Entry 4U2H (X-ray diffraction, 1.85 A resolution); this record covers chains A and B of the 4 polymer chains in the assembly.

Chain A (and B):
Name: CalE6
From: Micromonospora echinospora
Notes: EC 4.4.1.11; chain B of this document is another copy of the same molecule, construct and numbering; everything in this record applies to it too
Reference sequence: Q8KNG3 (Q8KNG3_MICEC); numbering as in UniProt (aligned over 1-381)
Amino-acid sequence (389 residues; row label = number of the first residue in the row):
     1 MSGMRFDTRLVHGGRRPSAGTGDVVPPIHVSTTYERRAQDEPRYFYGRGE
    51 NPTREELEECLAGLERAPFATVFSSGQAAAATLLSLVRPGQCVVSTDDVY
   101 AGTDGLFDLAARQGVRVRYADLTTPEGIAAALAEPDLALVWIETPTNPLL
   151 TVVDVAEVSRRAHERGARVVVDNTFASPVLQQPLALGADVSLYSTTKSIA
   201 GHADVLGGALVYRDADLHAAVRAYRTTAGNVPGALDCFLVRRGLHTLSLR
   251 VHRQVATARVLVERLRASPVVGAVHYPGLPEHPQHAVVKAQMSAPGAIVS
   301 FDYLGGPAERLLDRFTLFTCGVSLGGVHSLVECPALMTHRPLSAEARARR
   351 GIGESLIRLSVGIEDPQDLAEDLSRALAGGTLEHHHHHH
Disordered / not traced: 97-100, 339-352, 381-389 (chain B: 40-41, 97-98, 341-350, 380-389)
Construct notes: expression tag (382-389)

Chain A / chain B interface:
Contacting residue pairs - 91 pairs, chain A then chain B:
  Val30(A) - Ala203(B)
  Val30(A) - Asp204(B)
  Ser31(A) - Ala203(B)
  Thr32(A) - Thr196(B)
  Thr32(A) - Ala203(B)  hydrogen bond (backbone-backbone)
  Thr32(A) - Asp204(B)
  Thr32(A) - Val205(B)
  Thr33(A) - Val322(B)  hydrogen bond (side chain-backbone)
  Tyr34(A) - Cys320(B)
  Tyr34(A) - Gly321(B)
  Glu35(A) - Thr319(B)
  Glu35(A) - Cys320(B)  hydrogen bond (side chain-backbone)
  Arg36(A) - Cys320(B)  hydrogen bond (backbone-backbone)
  Arg37(A) - Leu312(B)  hydrogen bond (side chain-backbone)
  Arg37(A) - Asp313(B)  hydrogen bond (side chain-backbone)
  Arg37(A) - Phe315(B)  hydrogen bond (side chain-backbone)
  Arg37(A) - Phe318(B)
  Arg37(A) - Cys320(B)
  Phe45(A) - Val322(B)
  Tyr46(A) - Thr196(B)
  Tyr46(A) - Lys197(B)  hydrogen bond
  Tyr46(A) - Leu206(B)
  Tyr46(A) - Val322(B)  hydrophobic
  Tyr46(A) - Ser323(B)
  Gly47(A) - Leu206(B)
  Arg48(A) - Gln77(B)
  Arg48(A) - Leu206(B)
  Ser74(A) - Ser74(B)
  Ser74(A) - Gly229(B)  hydrogen bond (side chain-backbone)
  Ser74(A) - Asn230(B)
  Ser74(A) - Val231(B)
  Ser75(A) - Gly229(B)  hydrogen bond (side chain-backbone)
  Gln77(A) - Arg48(B)
  Gln77(A) - Thr227(B)  hydrogen bond (side chain-backbone)
  Gln77(A) - Ala228(B)
  Gln77(A) - Gly229(B)
  Ala78(A) - Ala228(B)  hydrogen bond (backbone-backbone)
  Ala78(A) - Gly229(B)
  Arg88(A) - Arg112(B)  hydrogen bond (side chain-backbone)
  Arg88(A) - Gln113(B)  hydrogen bond
  Gly105(A) - Thr227(B)
  Leu106(A) - Thr227(B)
  Leu109(A) - Tyr224(B)  hydrophobic
  Leu109(A) - Thr227(B)
  Gln113(A) - Gln113(B)
  Thr196(A) - Thr32(B)
  Thr196(A) - Tyr46(B)
  Lys197(A) - Tyr46(B)  hydrogen bond
  Ala203(A) - Ser31(B)
  Ala203(A) - Thr32(B)  hydrogen bond (backbone-backbone)
  Asp204(A) - Val30(B)
  Asp204(A) - Thr32(B)
  Val205(A) - Thr32(B)
  Leu206(A) - Thr32(B)
  Leu206(A) - Tyr46(B)
  Leu206(A) - Gly47(B)
  Leu206(A) - Arg48(B)
  Leu206(A) - Val231(B)  hydrophobic
  Tyr224(A) - Leu109(B)  hydrophobic
  Thr227(A) - Gln77(B)  hydrogen bond (backbone-side chain)
  Thr227(A) - Gly105(B)
  Thr227(A) - Leu106(B)
  Thr227(A) - Leu109(B)
  Ala228(A) - Gln77(B)
  Ala228(A) - Ala78(B)  hydrogen bond (backbone-backbone)
  Gly229(A) - Ser74(B)  hydrogen bond (backbone-side chain)
  Gly229(A) - Ser75(B)  hydrogen bond (backbone-side chain)
  Gly229(A) - Gln77(B)
  Gly229(A) - Ala78(B)
  Asn230(A) - Ser74(B)
  Val231(A) - Ser74(B)
  Val231(A) - Leu206(B)  hydrophobic
  Gly233(A) - Asp236(B)
  Leu235(A) - Leu239(B)  hydrophobic
  Asp236(A) - Gly233(B)
  Asp236(A) - Asp236(B)
  Leu239(A) - Leu235(B)  hydrophobic
  Leu312(A) - Arg37(B)  hydrogen bond (backbone-side chain)
  Asp313(A) - Arg37(B)
  Phe315(A) - Arg37(B)  hydrogen bond (backbone-side chain)
  Phe318(A) - Arg37(B)
  Thr319(A) - Glu35(B)
  Cys320(A) - Tyr34(B)
  Cys320(A) - Glu35(B)  hydrogen bond (backbone-side chain)
  Cys320(A) - Arg36(B)  hydrogen bond (backbone-backbone)
  Cys320(A) - Arg37(B)
  Gly321(A) - Tyr34(B)
  Val322(A) - Thr33(B)  hydrogen bond (backbone-side chain)
  Val322(A) - Phe45(B)
  Val322(A) - Tyr46(B)  hydrophobic
  Ser323(A) - Tyr46(B)
Other interface residues (no listed pair), chain A (50 interface residues in all): Ala81, Pro89, Thr226, Arg314
Other interface residues (no listed pair), chain B (49 interface residues in all): Ala81, Thr226, Arg314

Summary:
50 residues of chain A and 49 residues of chain B are in contact, with 25 hydrogen bonds. Polar contacts
include Thr33(A)-Val322(B), Glu35(A)-Cys320(B) and Arg37(A)-Leu312(B).
Both chains are CalE6 (Micromonospora echinospora). Entry 4U2H (The crystal structure of apo CalE6, a
methionine gamma lyase from Micromonospora echinospora) was determined by X-ray diffraction (same publication
as 4U1T).
